PDB entry 9O5S | X-ray diffraction, 2.27 A resolution | chains P and Q of the 5 polymer chains in the assembly

# Chain P
Molecule: Melanoma antigen recognized by T-cells 1
Reference sequence: Q16655 (MAR1_HUMAN); residues 1-10 here correspond to UniProt positions 26-35 (UniProt number = residue number + 25)
Sequence (10 residues; numbered 1 to 10; the number before each row is that of its first residue):
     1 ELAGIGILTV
Differences from the reference sequence: engineered mutation L2 (Ala27 in Q16655)

# Chain Q
Molecule: BXMart1-3 minibinder
From: synthetic construct
Sequence (102 residues; numbered 1 to 102; the number before each row is that of its first residue):
     1 DPLKRLTELA LEALRDEPHV PPEDRPLVTL LQIALNLAIN VVVNRRHLGR TDPEHDRKLL
    61 EELEEIRKLP REEAEKRLEE LIERLEEENE KLAEEEVKQF RS

# Chain P / chain Q interface
Contacting residue pairs - 15 pairs, chain P then chain Q:
  E1(P) with E17(Q); R25(Q), salt bridge
  G4(P) with Q32(Q); N36(Q)
  I5(P) with A10(Q); L14(Q), hydrophobic; N36(Q)
  G6(P) with N36(Q), hydrogen bond (backbone-side chain)
  I7(P) with N36(Q), hydrogen bond (backbone-side chain)
  L8(P) with N36(Q); I39(Q), hydrophobic; N40(Q)
  T9(P) with N40(Q), hydrogen bond (backbone-side chain); N44(Q); N89(Q)
Other interface residues (no listed pair), chain Q (13 interface residues in all): L11, I33, V43
From the paper, about this interface:
  - interface residues, chain P: I7(P)

# Summary
7 residues of chain P and 13 residues of chain Q are in contact; the contacts include 3 hydrogen bonds and 1
salt bridge. Polar pairs include E1(P)-R25(Q), G6(P)-N36(Q) and I7(P)-N36(Q). The paper reports the interface
residue I7(P).
Chain P is Melanoma antigen recognized by T-cells 1 and chain Q is BXMart1-3 minibinder (synthetic construct);
the structure, minibinder-antigen complex BXMart1-3-MART1-HLA*A02, was determined by X-ray diffraction.
